Entry 8OW1 (electron microscopy, 3.70 A resolution); this record covers chains D and g of the 42 polymer chains in the assembly.

Chain D:
Molecule: C0N3
Sequence (153 nucleotides; each row starts with the number of its first residue):
     1 ATAAGTCACA TGGTGCCGAG GCCGCTCAAT TGGTCGTAGA CAGCTCTAGC ACCGCTTAAA
    61 CGCACGTACG CGCTGTCCCC CGCGTTTTAA TATTAGTGTA TTTGATTTCC GAAAGTTAAA
   121 AAAGAAATAG TAAGAAATAT ATATTTCATT GAA

Chain g:
Protein: Histone H2A.1
Source organism: Saccharomyces cerevisiae
Reference sequence: P04911 (H2A1_YEAST); residues 1-132 here = UniProt positions 1-132
Sequence (132 residues; numbered 1 to 132; the number before each row is that of its first residue):
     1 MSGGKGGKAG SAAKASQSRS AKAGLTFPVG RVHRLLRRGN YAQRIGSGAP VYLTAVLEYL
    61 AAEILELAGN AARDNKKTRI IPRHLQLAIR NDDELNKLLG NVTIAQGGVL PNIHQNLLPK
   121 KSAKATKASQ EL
Not modelled in the structure: 1-15, 114-132
UniProt features mapped onto this chain:
  - motif: Ser129, Gln130 ([ST]-Q motif)
  - site: Lys120 (Not ubiquitinated)
  - modified residue: Ser2 (N-acetylserine), Lys5 (N6-acetyllysine), Lys8 (N6-acetyllysine), Lys14 (N6-succinyllysine), Lys22 (N6-succinyllysine), Gln106 (N5-methylglutamine), Lys120 (N6-malonyllysine), Ser129 (Phosphoserine)
  - cross-link: Lys127 (Glycyl lysine isopeptide (Lys-Gly) (interchain with G-Cter in SUMO))
  - mutagenesis: Lys120 to Lys121 (No effect. No effect; when associated with R-124 and R-127), Ser122 (S122A/E: Causes hypersensitivity to DNA-damage-inducing agents and impairs sporulation), Lys124 (K124R: No effect; when associated with R-120; R-121 and R-127), Lys127 (K127R: No effect; when associated with R-120; R-121 and R-124), Ser129 (S129A: Causes hypersensitivity to DNA-damage-inducing agents; S129E/T: No effect)

Interface between chain D and chain g:
Residue-residue contacts - 8 pairs, chain D then chain g:
  DC110(D) - Arg44(g)  hydrogen bond to the base
  DG111(D) - Arg44(g)  hydrogen bond to the sugar
  DG111(D) - Ile45(g)  phosphate contact
  DG111(D) - Gly46(g)  phosphate contact
  DG111(D) - Ser47(g)  hydrogen bond to the phosphate
  DA112(D) - Gln43(g)  sugar contact
  DA112(D) - Arg44(g)  phosphate contact
  DA112(D) - Ile45(g)  hydrogen bond to the phosphate
Interface residues without a listed pair, chain D (5 interface residues in all): DA113, DA119
Interface residues without a listed pair, chain g (8 interface residues in all): Ser16, Arg37, Arg38

In short:
Chain D and chain g form an interface of 5 and 8 residues respectively; the contacts include 4 hydrogen bonds.
Polar pairs include DC110(D)-Arg44(g), DG111(D)-Arg44(g) and DG111(D)-Ser47(g). From UniProt: 6 mutagenesis
sites on chain g.
Here chain D is C0N3 and chain g is Histone H2A.1 (Saccharomyces cerevisiae). Entry 8OW1 (Cryo-EM structure of
the yeast Inner kinetochore bound to a CENP-A nucleosome) was determined by electron microscopy together with
8OVW, 8OVX and 8OW0 from the same study.
